Entry 4FAF (X-ray diffraction, 2.10 A resolution); this record covers chains A and B of the 3 polymer chains in the assembly.

[Chain A (and B)]
Protein: HIV-1 protease
Source organism: Human immunodeficiency virus 1
Notes: EC 3.4.23.16; chain B of this document is another copy of the same molecule, construct and numbering; everything in this record applies to it too
Reference sequence: Q000H7 (Q000H7_9HIV1); residues 1-99 here = UniProt positions 1-99
Amino-acid sequence (99 residues; numbered 1 to 99; the number before each row is that of its first residue):
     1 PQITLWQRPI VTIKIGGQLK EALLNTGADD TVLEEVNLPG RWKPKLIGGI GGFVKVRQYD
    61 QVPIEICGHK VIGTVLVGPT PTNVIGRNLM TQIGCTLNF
Sequence notes: engineered mutation Asn25 (Asp in Q000H7), Glu35 (Asp in Q000H7), Val36 (Ile in Q000H7), Leu46 (Met in Q000H7)

[Chain A / chain B interface]
Pairs across the interface - 101 pairs, chain A then chain B:
  Pro1(A) with Leu97(B); Asn98(B); Phe99(B), hydrogen bond (backbone-backbone)
  Gln2(A) with Thr96(B); Leu97(B); Asn98(B)
  Ile3(A) with Thr96(B); Leu97(B), hydrogen bond (backbone-backbone); Phe99(B), hydrophobic
  Thr4(A) with Thr96(B)
  Leu5(A) with Thr26(B); Arg87(B), hydrogen bond (backbone-side chain); Met90(B), hydrophobic; Thr91(B); Cys95(B)
  Trp6(A) with Arg87(B), hydrogen bond (backbone-side chain); Thr91(B)
  Gln7(A) with Arg87(B)
  Arg8(A) with Asp29(B), salt bridge; Arg87(B)
  Pro9(A) with Thr26(B); Arg87(B); Leu97(B), hydrophobic
  Leu23(A) with Gly27(B)
  Leu24(A) with Thr26(B), hydrogen bond (backbone-side chain); Leu97(B), hydrophobic; Phe99(B), hydrophobic
  Asn25(A) with Asn25(B); Thr26(B); Gly27(B), hydrogen bond (side chain-backbone)
  Thr26(A) with Leu5(B); Pro9(B); Leu23(B); Leu24(B), hydrogen bond (side chain-backbone); Asn25(B); Thr26(B), hydrogen bond (side chain-backbone); Leu97(B)
  Gly27(A) with Asn25(B), hydrogen bond (backbone-side chain)
  Asp29(A) with Arg8(B), salt bridge
  Ile47(A) with Ile50(B)
  Gly48(A) with Ile50(B)
  Gly49(A) with Ile50(B)
  Ile50(A) with Gly49(B); Ile50(B), hydrogen bond (backbone-backbone); Gly51(B), hydrogen bond (backbone-backbone); Gly52(B); Val54(B), hydrophobic; Thr80(B); Pro81(B)
  Gly51(A) with Gly51(B); Gly52(B); Val54(B)
  Gly52(A) with Gly51(B)
  Val54(A) with Ile50(B), hydrophobic
  Cys67(A) with Phe99(B), hydrophobic
  His69(A) with Phe99(B)
  Pro81(A) with Gly49(B); Ile50(B)
  Arg87(A) with Leu5(B), hydrogen bond (side chain-backbone); Trp6(B), hydrogen bond (side chain-backbone); Gln7(B); Arg8(B); Pro9(B)
  Met90(A) with Leu5(B), hydrophobic; Leu97(B), hydrophobic
  Thr91(A) with Leu5(B); Trp6(B)
  Ile93(A) with Phe99(B)
  Gly94(A) with Asn98(B)
  Cys95(A) with Leu5(B); Leu97(B), hydrophobic; Asn98(B); Phe99(B), hydrophobic
  Thr96(A) with Gln2(B), hydrogen bond; Ile3(B); Thr4(B); Thr96(B); Leu97(B); Asn98(B), hydrogen bond (backbone-backbone)
  Leu97(A) with Pro1(B); Gln2(B); Ile3(B), hydrogen bond (backbone-backbone); Pro9(B), hydrophobic; Leu24(B), hydrophobic; Thr26(B); Cys95(B), hydrophobic; Thr96(B); Leu97(B), hydrophobic
  Asn98(A) with Pro1(B); Gln2(B); Gly94(B); Cys95(B); Thr96(B), hydrogen bond (backbone-backbone); Asn98(B), hydrogen bond
  Phe99(A) with Pro1(B), hydrogen bond (backbone-backbone); Ile3(B), hydrophobic; Cys67(B), hydrophobic; His69(B); Ile93(B); Gly94(B); Cys95(B), hydrophobic
Also at the interface, not in a pair above, chain A (38 interface residues in all): Phe53, Thr80, Gln92
Also at the interface, not in a pair above, chain B (37 interface residues in all): Ile47, Gly48, Pro79

[In short]
38 residues of chain A and 37 residues of chain B are in contact, with 19 hydrogen bonds and 2 salt bridges.
Polar contacts include Arg8(A)-Asp29(B), Leu5(A)-Arg87(B) and Trp6(A)-Arg87(B).
Chain A and chain B are both HIV-1 protease (Human immunodeficiency virus 1); the structure, Substrate CA/p2
in Complex with a Human Immunodeficiency Virus Type 1 Protease Variant, was determined by X-ray diffraction
(same publication as 4FAE).
